6XL5 - chains D and F of the 10 polymer chains in the assembly; structure by electron microscopy, 2.50 A resolution.

[Chain D]
Name: DNA-directed RNA polymerase subunit beta'
Source organism: Escherichia coli O157:H7
Notes: EC 2.7.7.6
Reference sequence: P0A8T8 (RPOC_ECO57); residue numbers follow UniProt; this construct covers 1-1407
Amino-acid sequence (1407 residues; each row starts with the number of its first residue):
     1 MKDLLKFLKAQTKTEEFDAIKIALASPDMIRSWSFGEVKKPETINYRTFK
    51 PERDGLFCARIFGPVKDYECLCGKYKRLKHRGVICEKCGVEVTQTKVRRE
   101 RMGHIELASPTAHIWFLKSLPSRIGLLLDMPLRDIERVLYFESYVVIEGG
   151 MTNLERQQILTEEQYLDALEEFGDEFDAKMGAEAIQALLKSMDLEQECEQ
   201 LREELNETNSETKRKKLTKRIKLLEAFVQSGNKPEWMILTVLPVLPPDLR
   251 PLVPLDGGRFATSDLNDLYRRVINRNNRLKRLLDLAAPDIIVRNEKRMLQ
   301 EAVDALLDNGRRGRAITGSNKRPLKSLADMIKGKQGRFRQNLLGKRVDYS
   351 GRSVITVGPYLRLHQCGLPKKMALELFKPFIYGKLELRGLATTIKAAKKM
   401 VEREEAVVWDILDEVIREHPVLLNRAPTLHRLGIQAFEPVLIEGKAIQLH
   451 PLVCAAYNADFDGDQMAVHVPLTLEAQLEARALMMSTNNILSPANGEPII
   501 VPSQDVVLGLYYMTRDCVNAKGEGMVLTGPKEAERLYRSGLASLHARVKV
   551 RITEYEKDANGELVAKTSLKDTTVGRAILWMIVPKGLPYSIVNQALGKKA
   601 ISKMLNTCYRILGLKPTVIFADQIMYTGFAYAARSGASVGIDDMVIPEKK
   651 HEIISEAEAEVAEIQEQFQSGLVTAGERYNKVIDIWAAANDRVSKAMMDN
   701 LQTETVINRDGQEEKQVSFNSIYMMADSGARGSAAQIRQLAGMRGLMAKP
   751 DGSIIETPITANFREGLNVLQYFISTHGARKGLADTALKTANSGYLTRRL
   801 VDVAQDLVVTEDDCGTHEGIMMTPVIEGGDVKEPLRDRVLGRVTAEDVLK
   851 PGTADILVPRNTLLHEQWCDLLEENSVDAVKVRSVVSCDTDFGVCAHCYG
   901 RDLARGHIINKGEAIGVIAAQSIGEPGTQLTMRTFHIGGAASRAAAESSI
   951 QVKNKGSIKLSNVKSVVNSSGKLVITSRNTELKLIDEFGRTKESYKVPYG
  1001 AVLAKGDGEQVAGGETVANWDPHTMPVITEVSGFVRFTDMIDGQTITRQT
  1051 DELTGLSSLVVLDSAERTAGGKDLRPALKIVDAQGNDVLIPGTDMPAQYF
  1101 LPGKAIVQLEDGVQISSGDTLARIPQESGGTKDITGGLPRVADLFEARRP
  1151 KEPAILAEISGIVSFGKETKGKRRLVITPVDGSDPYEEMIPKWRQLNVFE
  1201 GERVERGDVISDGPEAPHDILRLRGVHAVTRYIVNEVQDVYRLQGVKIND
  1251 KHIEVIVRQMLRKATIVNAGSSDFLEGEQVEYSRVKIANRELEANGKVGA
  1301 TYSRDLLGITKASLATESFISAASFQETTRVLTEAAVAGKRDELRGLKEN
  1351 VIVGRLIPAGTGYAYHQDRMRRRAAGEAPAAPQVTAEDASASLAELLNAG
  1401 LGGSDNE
Not modelled in the structure: 1-15, 934-947, 1127-1136, 1376-1407
Metal / ion sites: Zn2+ site 1: Cys70, Cys72, Cys85, Cys88; Mg2+: Asp460, Asp462, Asp464; Zn2+ site 2: Cys814, Cys888, Cys895, Cys898
Reported in the primary citation:
  - catalytic residues: Asp460, Asp462, Asp464

[Chain F]
Name: RNA polymerase sigma factor RpoD
Source organism: Escherichia coli O157:H7
Reference sequence: P00579 (RPOD_ECOLI); numbering as in UniProt (aligned over 1-613)
Amino-acid sequence (613 residues; each row starts with the number of its first residue):
     1 MEQNPQSQLKLLVTRGKEQGYLTYAEVNDHLPEDIVDSDQIEDIIQMIND
    51 MGIQVMEEAPDADDLMLAENTADEDAAEAAAQVLSSVESEIGRTTDPVRM
   101 YMREMGTVELLTREGEIDIAKRIEDGINQVQCSVAEYPEAITYLLEQYDR
   151 VEAEEARLSDLITGFVDPNAEEDLAPTATHVGSELSQEDLDDDEDEDEED
   201 GDDDSADDDNSIDPELAREKFAELRAQYVVTRDTIKAKGRSHATAQEEIL
   251 KLSEVFKQFRLVPKQFDYLVNSMRVMMDRVRTQERLIMKLCVEQCKMPKK
   301 NFITLFTGNETSDTWFNAAIAMNKPWSEKLHDVSEEVHRALQKLQQIEEE
   351 TGLTIEQVKDINRRMSIGEAKARRAKKEMVEANLRLVISIAKKYTNRGLQ
   401 FLDLIQEGNIGLMKAVDKFEYRRGYKFSTYATWWIRQAITRSIADQARTI
   451 RIPVHMIETINKLNRISRQMLQEMGREPTPEELAERMLMPEDKIRKVLKI
   501 AKEPISMETPIGDDEDSHLGDFIEDTTLELPLDSATTESLRAATHDVLAG
   551 LTAREAKVLRMRFGIDMNTDYTLEEVGKQFDVTRERIRQIEAKALRKLRH
   601 PSRSEVLRSFLDD
Not modelled in the structure: 1-88, 168-211, 237-241
Small-molecule neighbours: chapso (1N7): Ile505, Ile511, Leu519, Phe522

[How chain D and chain F interact]
Pairs across the interface - 88 pairs, chain D then chain F:
  Glu42(D) with Arg451(F), salt bridge
  Thr43(D) with Thr449(F), hydrogen bond (side chain-backbone); Ile450(F)
  Ile44(D) with Ile450(F)
  Tyr46(D) with Ile450(F), hydrophobic; Arg451(F); Ile452(F), hydrophobic; Pro453(F); Ile500(F), hydrophobic
  Lys79(D) with Asn568(F), hydrogen bond (backbone-backbone); Thr569(F)
  Arg137(D) with Ile91(F); Gly92(F)
  Tyr140(D) with Met100(F), hydrophobic
  Glu142(D) with Ile91(F); Gly92(F), hydrogen bond (side chain-backbone); Met100(F)
  Pro251(D) with Met507(F)
  Leu255(D) with Ile505(F), hydrophobic; Ile523(F), hydrophobic
  Arg259(D) with Lys502(F); Glu503(F), hydrogen bond (side chain-backbone); Ile505(F)
  Phe260(D) with Ile450(F), hydrophobic; Pro504(F); Ile505(F), hydrogen bond (backbone-backbone)
  Ala261(D) with Ile505(F); Met507(F), hydrophobic; Ile523(F), hydrophobic
  Thr262(D) with Pro504(F); Ile505(F), hydrogen bond (backbone-backbone); Ser506(F); Met507(F), hydrogen bond (backbone-backbone)
  Ser263(D) with Met507(F)
  Asp264(D) with Ser506(F), hydrogen bond; Glu508(F), hydrogen bond (backbone-side chain)
  Arg270(D) with Gln446(F); Arg448(F); Thr449(F)
  Arg271(D) with Gln400(F)
  Asn274(D) with Gln446(F)
  Arg275(D) with Gln400(F), hydrogen bond; Asp403(F), salt bridge
  Arg278(D) with Asp403(F), salt bridge; Gln406(F); Glu407(F), salt bridge; Ile410(F); Gln446(F)
  Arg281(D) with Glu407(F), salt bridge; Ile410(F)
  Leu282(D) with Gln406(F); Ile410(F), hydrophobic
  Leu285(D) with Met413(F), hydrophobic
  Ala287(D) with Met413(F), hydrophobic
  Pro288(D) with Lys377(F); Val380(F), hydrophobic
  Ile290(D) with Glu104(F); Met105(F), hydrophobic; Glu381(F); Leu384(F), hydrophobic
  Ile291(D) with Val380(F), hydrophobic; Gln406(F); Asn409(F); Met413(F), hydrophobic
  Asn294(D) with Tyr101(F); Leu402(F); Gln406(F)
  Glu295(D) with Gln406(F)
  Arg297(D) with Met100(F); Glu104(F), salt bridge
  Met298(D) with Leu402(F); Asp403(F); Gln406(F)
  Gly313(D) with Thr95(F)
  Ile316(D) with Gln400(F)
  Arg322(D) with Ser506(F), hydrogen bond; Glu508(F)
  Lys325(D) with Glu508(F)
  Gln335(D) with Glu515(F)
  Tyr382(D) with Leu532(F), hydrophobic
  Thr392(D) with Ser609(F), hydrogen bond
  Thr393(D) with Ser609(F); Phe610(F)
  Ile394(D) with Ala535(F), hydrophobic; Thr536(F)
  Lys395(D) with Thr536(F); Asp612(F), salt bridge
  Lys398(D) with Leu532(F)
Interface residues without a listed pair, chain D (52 interface residues in all): Pro41, Asn45, Leu78, Ser143, Leu252, Val253, Glu301, Met330, Gln340
Interface residues without a listed pair, chain F (53 interface residues in all): Thr94, Pro97, Arg103, His455, Met456, Thr509, Pro510, Asp516, Leu519

[Summary]
Chain D and chain F form an interface of 52 and 53 residues respectively; the contacts include 12 hydrogen
bonds and 7 salt bridges. Among the polar pairs are Glu42(D)-Arg451(F), Arg275(D)-Asp403(F) and
Arg278(D)-Asp403(F). Bound to chain F: chapso. The paper reports catalytic residues Asp460(D), Asp462(D) and
Asp464(D).
Chain D is DNA-directed RNA polymerase subunit beta' and chain F is RNA polymerase sigma factor RpoD, both
from Escherichia coli O157:H7; the structure, Cryo-EM structure of EcmrR-RNAP-promoter open complex
(EcmrR-RPo), was determined by electron microscopy together with 6XL6, 6XL9, 6XLA, 6XLJ, 6XLK, 6XLL, 6XLM and
6XLN from the same study.
